PDB entry 5EY8 | X-ray diffraction, 3.50 A resolution | chain A

Chain A:
Name: Acyl-CoA synthase
From: Mycobacterium smegmatis
UniProt: A0R618 (A0R618_MYCS2); residue numbers follow UniProt; this construct covers 1-630
Chain sequence (630 residues; each row starts with the number of its first residue):
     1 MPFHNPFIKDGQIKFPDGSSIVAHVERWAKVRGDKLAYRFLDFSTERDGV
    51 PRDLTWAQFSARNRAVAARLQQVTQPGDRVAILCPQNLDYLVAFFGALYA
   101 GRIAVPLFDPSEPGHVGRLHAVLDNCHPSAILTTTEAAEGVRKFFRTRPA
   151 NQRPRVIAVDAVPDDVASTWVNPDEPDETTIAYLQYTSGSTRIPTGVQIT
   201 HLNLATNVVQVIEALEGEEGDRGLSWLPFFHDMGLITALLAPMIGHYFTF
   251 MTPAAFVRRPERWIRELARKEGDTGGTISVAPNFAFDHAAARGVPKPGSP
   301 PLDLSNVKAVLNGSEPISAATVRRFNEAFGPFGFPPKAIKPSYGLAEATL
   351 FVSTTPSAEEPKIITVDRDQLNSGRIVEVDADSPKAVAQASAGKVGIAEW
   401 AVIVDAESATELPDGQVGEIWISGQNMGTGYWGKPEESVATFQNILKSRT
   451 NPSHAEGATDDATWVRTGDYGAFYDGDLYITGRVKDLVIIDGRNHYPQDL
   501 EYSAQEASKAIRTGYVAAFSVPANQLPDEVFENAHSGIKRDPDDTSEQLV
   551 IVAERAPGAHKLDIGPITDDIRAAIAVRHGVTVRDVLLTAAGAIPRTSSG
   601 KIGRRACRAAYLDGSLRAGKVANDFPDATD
Disordered / not traced: 1-10, 189-191, 558-562, 617-630
Swiss-Prot annotation at these positions:
  - binding site (ATP): Thr187 to Arg192, Ser342, Ala346, Asp469, Arg483
Ligand contacts: 5SV ([(2R,3S,4R,5R)-5-(6-aminopurin-9-yl)-3,4-bis(oxidanyl)oxolan-2-yl]methyl icosyl hydrogen phosphate): Leu215, His231, Asp232, Met233, Thr237, Leu240, Ile278, Ser279, Val280, Leu311, Gly313, Ser314, Glu315, Pro316, Ser342, Tyr343, Gly344, Leu345, Ala346, Leu350, Phe351, Ala392, Asp469, Ile480, Arg483, Ser599
What the authors report for this chain:
  - conformationally variable residues (order/disorder transition, side-chain flip): Ile212, Glu219, Leu240, Ile244, His246, Phe248

Summary:
Bound to chain A: compound 5SV. Curated annotation (UniProt) lists 10 ATP-binding residues. From the paper:
conformational variability at Ile212, Glu219 and Leu240 among others.
Chain A is Acyl-CoA synthase (Mycobacterium smegmatis); the structure, Structure of FadD32 from Mycobacterium
smegmatis complexed to AMPC20, was determined by X-ray diffraction (same publication as 5EY9).
